Entry 3TTQ (X-ray diffraction, 1.90 A resolution); this record covers chain A.

Chain A:
Name: Dextransucrase
Source organism: Leuconostoc mesenteroides
Notes: EC 2.4.1.5; fragment: N-terminally truncated DSR-E, UniProt residues 1759-2835
UniProt: Q8G9Q2 (Q8G9Q2_LEUME); residues 1759-2835 here = UniProt positions 1759-2835
Amino-acid sequence (1108 residues; numbered 1758 to 2865; the number before each row is that of its first residue):
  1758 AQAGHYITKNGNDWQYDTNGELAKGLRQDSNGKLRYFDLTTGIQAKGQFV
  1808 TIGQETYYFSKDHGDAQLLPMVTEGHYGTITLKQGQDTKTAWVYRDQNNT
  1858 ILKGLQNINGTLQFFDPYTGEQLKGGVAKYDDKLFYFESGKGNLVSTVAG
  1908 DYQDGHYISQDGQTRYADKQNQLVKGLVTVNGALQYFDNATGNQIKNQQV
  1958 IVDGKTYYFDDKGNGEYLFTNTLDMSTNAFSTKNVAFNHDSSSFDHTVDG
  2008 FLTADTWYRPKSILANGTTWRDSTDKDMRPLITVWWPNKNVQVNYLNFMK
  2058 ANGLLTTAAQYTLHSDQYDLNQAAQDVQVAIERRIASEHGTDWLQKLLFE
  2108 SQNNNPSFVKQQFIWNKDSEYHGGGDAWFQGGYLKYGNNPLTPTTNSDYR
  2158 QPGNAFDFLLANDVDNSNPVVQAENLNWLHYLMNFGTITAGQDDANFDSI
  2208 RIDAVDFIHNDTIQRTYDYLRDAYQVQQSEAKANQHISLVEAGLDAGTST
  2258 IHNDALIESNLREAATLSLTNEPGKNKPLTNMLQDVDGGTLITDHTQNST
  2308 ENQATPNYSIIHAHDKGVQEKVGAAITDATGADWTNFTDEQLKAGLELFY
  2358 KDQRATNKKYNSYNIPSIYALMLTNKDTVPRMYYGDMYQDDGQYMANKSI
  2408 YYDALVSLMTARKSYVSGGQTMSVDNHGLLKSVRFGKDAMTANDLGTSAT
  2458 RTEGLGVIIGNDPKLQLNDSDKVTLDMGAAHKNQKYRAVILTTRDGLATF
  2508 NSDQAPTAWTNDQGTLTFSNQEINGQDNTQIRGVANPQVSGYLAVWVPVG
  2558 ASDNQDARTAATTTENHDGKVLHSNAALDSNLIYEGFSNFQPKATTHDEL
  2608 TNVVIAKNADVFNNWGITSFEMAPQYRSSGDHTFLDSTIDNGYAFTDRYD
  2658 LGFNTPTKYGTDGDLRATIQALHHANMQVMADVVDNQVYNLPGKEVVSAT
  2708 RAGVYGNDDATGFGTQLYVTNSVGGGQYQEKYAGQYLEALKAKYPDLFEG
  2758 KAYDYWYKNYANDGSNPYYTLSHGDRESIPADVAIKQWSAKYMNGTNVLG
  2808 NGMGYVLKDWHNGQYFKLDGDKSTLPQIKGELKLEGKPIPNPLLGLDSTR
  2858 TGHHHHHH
Not modelled in the structure: 1758-1781, 1839-1846, 2826-2865
Construct notes: expression tag (1758, 2836-2865)
Metal / ion sites: Ca2+: D2164, D2170, F2214, N2693
What the authors report for this chain:
  - Ca2+ coordination: D2164, D2170, F2214, N2693
  - catalytic residues: D2210, E2248, D2322
  - mutagenesis - F2214N: abolished catalytic activity on 1-kDa dextran
  - mutagenesis - F2214N, A2249W, G2250W: decreased catalytic activity on sucrose
  - specificity-determining residues: F2214
  - mutagenesis - A2249W, G2250W: unchanged catalytic activity

In short:
D2164, D2170, F2214 and N2693 form the Ca2+ site. From the paper: catalytic residues D2210, E2248 and D2322;
F2214N, A2249W and G2250W reduce catalytic activity on sucrose.
Chain A is Dextransucrase (Leuconostoc mesenteroides); the structure, Crystal structure of Leuconostoc
mesenteroides NRRL B-1299 N-terminally truncated dextransucrase DSR-E in orthorhombic apo-form at 1.9 ..., was
determined by X-ray diffraction, deposited together with 3TTO.
